PDB entry 4MLN | X-ray diffraction, 2.10 A resolution | chain A

[Chain A]
Name: Predicted HD phosphohydrolase PhnZ
From: uncultured bacterium HF130_AEPn_1
UniProt: D0E8I5 (D0E8I5_9BACT); residue numbers follow UniProt; this construct covers 1-190
Amino-acid sequence (196 residues; row label = number of the first residue in the row):
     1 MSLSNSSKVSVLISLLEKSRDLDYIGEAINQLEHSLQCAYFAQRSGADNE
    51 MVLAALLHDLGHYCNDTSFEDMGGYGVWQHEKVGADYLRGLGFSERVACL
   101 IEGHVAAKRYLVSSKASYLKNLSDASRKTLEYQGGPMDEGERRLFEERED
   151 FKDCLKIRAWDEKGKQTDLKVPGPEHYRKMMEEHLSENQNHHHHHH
Disordered / not traced: 1-2, 116-117, 139, 188-196
Differences from the reference sequence: expression tag (191-196)
Ion coordination: Fe ion site 1: His34, His58, Asp59, Asp161; Fe ion site 2: Asp59, His80, His104 (together with ODV)
Residues lining bound ligands: ODV ([(1R)-2-amino-1-hydroxyethyl]phosphonic acid): Glu27, Asp59, His62, Tyr75, His80, His104, Val105, Lys108, Ala125, Ser126, Thr129, Gln133, Arg158, Asp161

[In short]
Chain A binds compound ODV. The Fe ion site 1 is built by His34, His58, Asp59 and Asp161. Asp59, His80 and
His104 coordinate Fe ion site 2.
Chain A is Predicted HD phosphohydrolase PhnZ (uncultured bacterium HF130_AEPn_1); the structure, Crystal of
PhnZ bound to (R)-2-amino-1-hydroxyethylphosphonic acid, was determined by X-ray diffraction, deposited
together with 4MLM.
